Entry 1RAE (X-ray diffraction, 2.50 A resolution); this record covers chains A and B of the 4 polymer chains in the assembly.

== Chain A ==
Molecule: Aspartate carbamoyltransferase catalytic chain
Source organism: Escherichia coli
Notes: EC 2.1.3.2
UniProtKB: P0A786 (PYRB_ECOLI); residues 1-310 here correspond to UniProt positions 2-311 (UniProt number = residue number + 1)
Sequence (310 residues; row label = number of the first residue in the row):
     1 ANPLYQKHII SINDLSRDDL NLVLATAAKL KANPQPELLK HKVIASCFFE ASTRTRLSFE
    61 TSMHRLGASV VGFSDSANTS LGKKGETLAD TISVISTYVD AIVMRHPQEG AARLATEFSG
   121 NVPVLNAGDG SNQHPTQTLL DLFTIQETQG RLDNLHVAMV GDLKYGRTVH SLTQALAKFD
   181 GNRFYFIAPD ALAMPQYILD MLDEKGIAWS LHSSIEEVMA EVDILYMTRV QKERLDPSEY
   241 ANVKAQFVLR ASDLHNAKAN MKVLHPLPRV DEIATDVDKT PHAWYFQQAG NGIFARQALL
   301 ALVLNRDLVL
Curated features (UniProtKB/Swiss-Prot):
  - binding site (carbamoyl phosphate): Arg54, Thr55, Arg105, His134, Gln137, Leu267, Pro268
  - binding site (L-aspartate): Lys84, Arg167, Arg229

== Chain B ==
Molecule: Aspartate carbamoyltransferase regulatory chain
Source organism: Escherichia coli
UniProtKB: P0A7F3 (PYRI_ECOLI); residues 1-153 here = UniProt positions 1-153
Sequence (153 residues; numbered 1 to 153; the number before each row is that of its first residue):
     1 MTHDNKLQVE AIKRGTVIDH IPAQIGFKLL SLFKLTETDQ RITIGLNLPS GEMGRKDLIK
    61 IENTFLSEDQ VDQLALYAPQ ATVNRIDNYE VVGKSRPSLP ERIDNVLVCP NSNCISHAEP
   121 VSSSFAVRKR ANDIALKCKY CEKEFSHNVV LAN
Metal / ion sites: Zn2+: Cys109, Cys114, Cys138, Cys141
Small-molecule neighbours: CTP (cytidine-5'-triphosphate): Val9, Glu10, Ala11, Ile12, Val17, Asp19, His20, Lys60, Thr82, Asn84, Ile86, Tyr89, Glu90, Val91, Lys94
Curated features (UniProtKB/Swiss-Prot):
  - binding site (Zn(2+)): Cys109, Cys114, Cys138, Cys141

== How chain A and chain B interact ==
Contacting residue pairs - 28 pairs, chain A then chain B:
  Ser11(A) - Glu142(B)  hydrogen bond
  Thr87(A) - Glu119(B)
  Leu88(A) - Glu119(B)  hydrogen bond (backbone-side chain)
  Ala89(A) - Glu119(B)  hydrogen bond (backbone-side chain)
  His106(A) - Ile115(B)
  Pro107(A) - Asn113(B)  hydrogen bond (backbone-side chain)
  Gln108(A) - Asn113(B)
  Gln108(A) - Cys114(B)
  Gln108(A) - Ile115(B)
  Glu109(A) - Asn111(B)  hydrogen bond
  Glu109(A) - Asn113(B)  hydrogen bond
  Glu109(A) - Ile115(B)
  Glu109(A) - Cys141(B)
  Gly110(A) - Ile115(B)
  Gly110(A) - Tyr140(B)
  Ala111(A) - Ile115(B)
  Arg113(A) - Lys139(B)
  Arg113(A) - Glu142(B)  salt bridge
  Leu114(A) - Glu119(B)
  Leu114(A) - Val121(B)  hydrophobic
  Leu114(A) - Tyr140(B)  hydrophobic
  Glu117(A) - Val121(B)
  Glu117(A) - Lys139(B)  salt bridge
  Glu117(A) - Tyr140(B)  hydrogen bond
  Phe118(A) - Val121(B)  hydrophobic
  Ser131(A) - Lys143(B)  hydrogen bond
  Asn132(A) - Cys141(B)
  Asn132(A) - Glu142(B)  hydrogen bond
Other interface residues (no listed pair), chain A (18 interface residues in all): Asn13, Gln133
Other interface residues (no listed pair), chain B (14 interface residues in all): Ala118, Pro120, Lys137

== Overview ==
Chain A and chain B form an interface of 18 and 14 residues respectively, with 9 hydrogen bonds and 2 salt
bridges. Polar pairs include Arg113(A)-Glu142(B), Glu117(A)-Lys139(B) and Ser11(A)-Glu142(B). Bound to chain
B: CTP.
Here chain A is Aspartate carbamoyltransferase catalytic chain and chain B is Aspartate carbamoyltransferase
regulatory chain, both from Escherichia coli. Entry 1RAE (Crystal structure of ctp-ligated T state aspartate
transcarbamoylase at 2.5 angstroms resolution: implications for atcase mutants ...) was determined by X-ray
diffraction together with 1RAA, 1RAB, 1RAC, 1RAD, 1RAF, 1RAG, 1RAH and 1RAI from the same study.
